3IO3 - chain A; structure by X-ray diffraction, 1.80 A resolution.

# Chain A
Protein: DEHA2D07832p
Source organism: Debaryomyces hansenii
Reference sequence: Q6BSM0 (Q6BSM0_DEBHA); residues 1-348 here = UniProt positions 1-348
Sequence (348 residues; numbered 1 to 348; the number before each row is that of its first residue):
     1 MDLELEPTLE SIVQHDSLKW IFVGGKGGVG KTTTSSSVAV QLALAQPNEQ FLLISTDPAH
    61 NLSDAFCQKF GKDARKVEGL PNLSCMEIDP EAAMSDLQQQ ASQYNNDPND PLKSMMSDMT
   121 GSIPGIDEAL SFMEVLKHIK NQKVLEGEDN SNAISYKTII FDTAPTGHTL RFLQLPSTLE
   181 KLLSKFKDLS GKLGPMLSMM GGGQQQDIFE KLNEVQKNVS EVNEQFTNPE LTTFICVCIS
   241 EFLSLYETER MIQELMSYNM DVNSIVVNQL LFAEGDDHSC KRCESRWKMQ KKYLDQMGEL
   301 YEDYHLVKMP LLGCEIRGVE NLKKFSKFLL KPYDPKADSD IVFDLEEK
Not modelled in the structure: 1, 91-155, 175-219, 275-279, 347-348
Metal / ion sites: Zn2+: Cys280, Cys283
Ligand contacts: ADP (adenosine-5'-diphosphate): Lys26, Gly27, Gly28, Val29, Gly30, Lys31, Thr32, Thr33, Asp162, Asn268, Gln269, Pro310, Leu311, Leu312, Cys314, Glu315, Ile316, Phe325
Swiss-Prot annotation at these positions:
  - active site: Asp57
  - binding site (ATP): Lys26 to Thr33, Glu241, Asn268, Pro310 to Leu312
  - binding site (Zn(2+)): Cys280, Cys283

# Summary
Bound to chain A: ADP. Cys280 and Cys283 coordinate Zn2+. UniProt lists active-site residue Asp57, 13
ATP-binding residues and Zn2+-binding residues Cys280 and Cys283.
Chain A is DEHA2D07832p (Debaryomyces hansenii); the structure, GEt3 with ADP from D. Hansenii in Closed form,
was determined by X-ray diffraction together with 3H84 from the same study.
